9NRB - chains D and F of the 6 polymer chains in the assembly; structure by X-ray diffraction, 2.65 A resolution.

# Chain D (and F)
Name: Hemagglutinin HA2 chain
From: Influenza A virus
Notes: chain F of this document is another copy of the same molecule, construct and numbering; everything in this record applies to it too
UniProtKB: A0A6M2RJB8 (A0A6M2RJB8_9INFA); residues 1-173 here correspond to UniProt positions 343-515 (UniProt number = residue number + 342)
Amino-acid sequence (177 residues; numbered 1 to 177; the number before each row is that of its first residue):
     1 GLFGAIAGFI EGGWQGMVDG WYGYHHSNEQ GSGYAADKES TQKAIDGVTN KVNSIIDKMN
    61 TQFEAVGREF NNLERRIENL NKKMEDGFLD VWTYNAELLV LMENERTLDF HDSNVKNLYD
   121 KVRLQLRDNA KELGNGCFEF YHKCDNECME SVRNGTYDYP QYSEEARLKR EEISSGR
Unresolved in the structure: 1-5, 175-177 (chain F: 1-5)
Cystine bridges: C144-C148
Covalent attachments: N-acetylglucosamine (NAG) linked to N154
Construct notes: expression tag (174-177)

# Interface between chain D and chain F
Contacting residue pairs (50):
  S54(D) - L98(F)
  S54(D) - L101(F)
  I55(D) - Y94(F)  hydrogen bond (backbone-side chain)
  I55(D) - L98(F)  hydrophobic
  K58(D) - Y94(F)
  K58(D) - E97(F)  salt bridge
  K58(D) - L98(F)
  M59(D) - D90(F)
  M59(D) - Y94(F)  hydrophobic
  N60(D) - L89(F)
  N60(D) - D90(F)  hydrogen bond
  Q62(D) - D86(F)
  Q62(D) - L89(F)
  Q62(D) - D90(F)  hydrogen bond
  E64(D) - K82(F)  salt bridge
  E64(D) - K83(F)
  E64(D) - D86(F)
  A65(D) - N79(F)
  A65(D) - K83(F)  hydrogen bond (backbone-side chain)
  V66(D) - K83(F)
  E69(D) - R76(F)  hydrogen bond (backbone-side chain)
  E69(D) - N79(F)
  F70(D) - R76(F)
  E74(D) - R76(F)  salt bridge
  N81(D) - L80(F)
  M84(D) - M84(F)  hydrophobic
  F88(D) - M84(F)
  F88(D) - G87(F)
  F88(D) - F88(F)
  V91(D) - V91(F)  hydrophobic
  W92(D) - D90(F)
  W92(D) - V91(F)  hydrophobic
  W92(D) - Y94(F)  hydrophobic
  N95(D) - N95(F)
  L99(D) - Y94(F)
  E103(D) - M102(F)
  R106(D) - E105(F)
  R106(D) - R106(F)
  R106(D) - D109(F)  salt bridge
  K116(D) - K116(F)
  R123(D) - E132(F)  salt bridge
  L124(D) - E132(F)
  L124(D) - G134(F)
  R127(D) - K131(F)
  S163(D) - S174(F)  hydrogen bond (side chain-backbone)
  E164(D) - S174(F)
  E164(D) - S175(F)
  R167(D) - S174(F)
  R167(D) - S175(F)
  R170(D) - S174(F)
Other interface residues (no listed pair), chain D (38 interface residues in all): T61, F63, G67, N71, I77, L80, E85, M102, Y159
Other interface residues (no listed pair), chain F (32 interface residues in all): T93, R123, Y141, E171, I173

# Overview
38 residues of chain D and 32 residues of chain F are in contact; the contacts include 6 hydrogen bonds and 5
salt bridges. Polar pairs include K58(D)-E97(F), E64(D)-K82(F) and E74(D)-R76(F). Covalently linked
N-acetylglucosamine: at N154(D).
Chain D and chain F are both Hemagglutinin HA2 chain (Influenza A virus); the structure, Crystal structure of
H5 hemagglutinin Q226L mutant from the influenza virus A/duck/France/1611008h/16 with LSTc, was determined by
X-ray diffraction (same publication as 9NR2 and 9NR5).
